PDB entry 9L09 | electron microscopy, 2.90 A resolution | chains A and I of the 6 polymer chains in the assembly

[Chain A]
Name: RNA-directed RNA polymerase nsp12
From: Severe acute respiratory syndrome coronavirus 2
Notes: EC 2.7.7.48, 2.7.7.50
UniProt: P0DTD1 (R1AB_SARS2); residues 1-932 here correspond to UniProt positions 4393-5324 (UniProt number = residue number + 4392)
Chain sequence (932 residues; numbered 1 to 932; the number before each row is that of its first residue):
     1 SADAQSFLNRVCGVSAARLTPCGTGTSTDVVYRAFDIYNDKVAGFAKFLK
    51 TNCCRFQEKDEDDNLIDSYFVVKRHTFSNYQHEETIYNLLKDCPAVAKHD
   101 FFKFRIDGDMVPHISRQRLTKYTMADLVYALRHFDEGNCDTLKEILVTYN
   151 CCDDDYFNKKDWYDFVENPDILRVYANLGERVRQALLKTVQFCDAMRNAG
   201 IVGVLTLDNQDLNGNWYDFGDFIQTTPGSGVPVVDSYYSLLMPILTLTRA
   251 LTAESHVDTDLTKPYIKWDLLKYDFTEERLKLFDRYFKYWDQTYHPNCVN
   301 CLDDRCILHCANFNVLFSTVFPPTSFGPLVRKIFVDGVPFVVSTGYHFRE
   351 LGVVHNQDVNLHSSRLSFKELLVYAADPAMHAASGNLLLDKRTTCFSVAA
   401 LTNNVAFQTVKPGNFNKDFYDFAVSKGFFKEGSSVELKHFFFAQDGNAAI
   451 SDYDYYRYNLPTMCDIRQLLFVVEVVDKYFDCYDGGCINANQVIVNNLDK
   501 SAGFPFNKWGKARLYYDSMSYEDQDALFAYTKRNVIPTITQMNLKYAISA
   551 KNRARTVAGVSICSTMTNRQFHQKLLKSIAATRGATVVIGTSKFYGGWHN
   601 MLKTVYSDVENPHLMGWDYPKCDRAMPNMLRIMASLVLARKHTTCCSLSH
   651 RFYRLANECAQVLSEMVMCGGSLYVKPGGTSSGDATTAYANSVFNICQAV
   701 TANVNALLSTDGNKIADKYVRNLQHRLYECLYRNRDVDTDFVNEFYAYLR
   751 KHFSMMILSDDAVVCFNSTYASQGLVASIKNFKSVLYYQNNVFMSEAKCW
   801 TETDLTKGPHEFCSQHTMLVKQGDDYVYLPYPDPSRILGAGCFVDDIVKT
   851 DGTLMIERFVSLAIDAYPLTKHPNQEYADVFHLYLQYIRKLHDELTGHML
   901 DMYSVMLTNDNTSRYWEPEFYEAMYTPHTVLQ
Disordered / not traced: 1-3, 930-932
Curated features (UniProtKB/Swiss-Prot):
  - region: Lys545 to Arg555 (Interaction with RMP Remdesivir), Thr582 to Pro620 (RdRp Palm N-ter)
  - active site: Ser759, Asp760, Asp761
  - binding site (Mn(2+)): Asn209, Asp218
  - binding site (Zn(2+)): His295, Cys301, Cys306, Cys310, Cys487, His642, Cys645, Cys646
  - site: Gln932 (Cleavage)
Bound ions: Mg2+ near Asn209 (its only coordinating residue here); Zn2+ site 1: His295, Cys301, Cys306, Cys310; Zn2+ site 2: Cys487, His642, Cys645, Cys646

[Chain I]
Molecule: 11-nt RNA strand
Sequence (11 nucleotides; each row starts with the number of its first residue):
    23 AAGAAGCUAUX
Modified residues: A1ELZ ([(2R,3R,4R,5R)-5-[2-azanyl-6-(methylamino)purin-9-yl]-4-fluoranyl-4-(fluoranylmethyl)-3-oxidanyl-oxolan-2-yl]methyl dihydrogen phosphate) at position 33

[How chain A and chain I interact]
Contacting residue pairs (17):
  Leu758(A) - A1ELZ_33(I)
  Ser759(A) - A1ELZ_33(I)
  Asp760(A) - A1ELZ_33(I)
  Asp761(A) - A1ELZ_33(I)
  Cys813(A) - U32(I)  phosphate contact
  Cys813(A) - A1ELZ_33(I)
  Ser814(A) - U32(I)  phosphate contact
  Ser814(A) - A1ELZ_33(I)
  Arg836(A) - A31(I)  salt bridge to the phosphate
  Arg836(A) - U32(I)  salt bridge to the phosphate
  Ala840(A) - A31(I)  phosphate contact
  Arg858(A) - C29(I)  sugar contact
  Arg858(A) - U30(I)  salt bridge to the phosphate
  Ser861(A) - U30(I)  sugar contact
  Leu862(A) - U30(I)  phosphate contact
  Asp865(A) - U30(I)  hydrogen bond to the sugar
  Asp865(A) - A31(I)  sugar contact
Interface residues without a listed pair, chain A (16 interface residues in all): Arg513, Gln815, Met855, Glu857
Interface residues without a listed pair, chain I (6 interface residues in all): A27

[Overview]
16 residues of chain A face 6 of chain I across their interface; the contacts include 1 hydrogen bond and 3
salt bridges. Among the polar pairs are Asp865(A)-U30(I), Arg836(A)-A31(I) and Arg836(A)-U32(I).
Here chain A is RNA-directed RNA polymerase nsp12 (Severe acute respiratory syndrome coronavirus 2) and chain
I is an 11-nt RNA strand. Entry 9L09 (SARS-CoV-2 C-RTC with 13-TP) was determined by electron microscopy.
